PDB entry 7ASI | X-ray diffraction, 1.70 A resolution | chain A

Chain A:
Protein: eIF-5a domain-containing protein
Organism: Neurospora crassa
Notes: engineered mutation(s): Met1_Tyr2insGly; Ser175_*insAla
Reference sequence: A0A0B0EDT5 (A0A0B0EDT5_NEUCS); residue numbers follow UniProt; this construct covers 1-176
Amino-acid sequence (177 residues; numbered 1 to 177; the number before each row is that of its first residue):
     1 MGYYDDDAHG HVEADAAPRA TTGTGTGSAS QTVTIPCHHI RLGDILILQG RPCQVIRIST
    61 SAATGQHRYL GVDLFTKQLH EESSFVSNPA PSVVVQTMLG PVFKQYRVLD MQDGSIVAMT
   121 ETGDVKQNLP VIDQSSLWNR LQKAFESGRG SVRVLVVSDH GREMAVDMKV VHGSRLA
Unresolved in the structure: 1-30, 172-177
Differences from the reference sequence: cloning artifact (177)
What the authors report for this chain:
  - conformationally variable residues (loop rearrangement): Ala62 to Gly65

In short:
From the paper: conformational variability at Ala62.
Chain A is eIF-5a domain-containing protein (Neurospora crassa); the structure, Fixed-target serial
femtosecond crystallography using in cellulo grown Neurospora crassa HEX-1 microcrystals. (Chips 1+2), was
determined by X-ray diffraction, deposited together with 7ASX.
